6O7E - chains A and H of the 8 polymer chains in the assembly; structure by electron microscopy, 3.20 A resolution.

# Chain A
Protein: Csm1
From: Thermococcus onnurineus (strain NA1)
Notes: EC 3.1.-.-, 2.7.7.-
Reference sequence: B6YWB8 (B6YWB8_THEON); residue numbers follow UniProt; this construct covers 1-777
Chain sequence (791 residues; each row starts with the number of its first residue; numbers below 1 keep their minus sign (Met-13 is residue -13)):
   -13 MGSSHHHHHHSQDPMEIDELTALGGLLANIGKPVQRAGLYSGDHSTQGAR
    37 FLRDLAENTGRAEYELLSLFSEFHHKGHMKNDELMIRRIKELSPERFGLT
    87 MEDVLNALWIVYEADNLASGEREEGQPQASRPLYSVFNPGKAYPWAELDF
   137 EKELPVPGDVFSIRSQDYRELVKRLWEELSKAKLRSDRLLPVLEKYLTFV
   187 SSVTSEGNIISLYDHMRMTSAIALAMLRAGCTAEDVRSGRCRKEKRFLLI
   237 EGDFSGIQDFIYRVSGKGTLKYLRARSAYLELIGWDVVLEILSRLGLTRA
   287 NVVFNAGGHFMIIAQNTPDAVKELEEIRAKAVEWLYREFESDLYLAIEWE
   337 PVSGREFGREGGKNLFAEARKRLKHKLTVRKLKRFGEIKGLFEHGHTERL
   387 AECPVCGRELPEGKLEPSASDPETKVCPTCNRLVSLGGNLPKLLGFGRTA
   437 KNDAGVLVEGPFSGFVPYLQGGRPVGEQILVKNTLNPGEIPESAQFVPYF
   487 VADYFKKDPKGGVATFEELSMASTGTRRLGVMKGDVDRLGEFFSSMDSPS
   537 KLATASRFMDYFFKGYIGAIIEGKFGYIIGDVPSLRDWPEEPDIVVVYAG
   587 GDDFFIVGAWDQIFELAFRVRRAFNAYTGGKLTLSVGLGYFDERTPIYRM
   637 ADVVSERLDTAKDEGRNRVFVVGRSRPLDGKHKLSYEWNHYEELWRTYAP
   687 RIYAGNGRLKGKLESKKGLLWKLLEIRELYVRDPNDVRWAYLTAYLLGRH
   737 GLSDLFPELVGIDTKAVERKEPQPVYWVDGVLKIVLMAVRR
Unresolved in the structure: -13 to 1, 108-112
Differences from the reference sequence: initiating methionine (-13); expression tag (-12 to 0); engineered mutation Ala14 (His in B6YWB8), Asn15 (Asp in B6YWB8)
Ion coordination: Mn2+ site 1 near Asp239 (its only coordinating residue here); Zn2+: Cys389, Cys392, Cys413, Cys416; Mn2+ site 2: Val522, Asp588 (together with AMP-PNP); Mn2+ site 3: Asp588 (together with AMP-PNP)
Ligand contacts:
  - AMP-PNP (ANP; phosphoaminophosphonic acid-adenylate ester), molecule 1: Asp239, Phe290, Ala292, His295, Asp521, Val522, Asp523, Arg524, Leu525, Gly526, Phe529, Ser542, Met545, Asp546, Gly587, Asp588, Lys648, Arg652
  - AMP-PNP (ANP), molecule 2: Asp239, Phe240, Ser241, Gly242, Ile243, Gln244, Ile247, Tyr248, Ser263, Leu266, Gly293, Gly294, Lys367, Tyr584, Gly586, Asp588, Asp589

# Chain H
Molecule: 40-nt RNA strand
Sequence (40 nucleotides; numbered 1 to 40; the number before each row is that of its first residue):
     1 CCCUGGCGCCCAAUACGCAAACCGCCUCUGCCCGCGGGCG
Unresolved in the structure: 1-16, 36-40

# Chain A / chain H interface
Contacting residue pairs (7; chain A residue first):
  Arg630(A) - C35(H)  salt bridge to the phosphate
  Ser701(A) - U29(H)  base contact
  Ser701(A) - G30(H)  hydrogen bond to the base
  Trp707(A) - C31(H)  phosphate contact
  Arg776(A) - C32(H)  salt bridge to the phosphate
  Arg777(A) - C31(H)  hydrogen bond to the phosphate
  Arg777(A) - C32(H)  phosphate contact
Interface residues without a listed pair, chain A (6 interface residues in all): Lys703

# Summary
The interface between chain A and chain H involves 6 residues on one side and 5 on the other; the contacts
include 2 hydrogen bonds and 2 salt bridges. Polar contacts include Ser701(A)-G30(H), Arg777(A)-C31(H) and
Arg630(A)-C35(H). Chain A binds AMP-PNP.
Chain A is Csm1 (Thermococcus onnurineus (strain NA1)) and chain H is a 40-nt RNA strand; the structure,
Cryo-EM structure of Csm-crRNA-target RNA ternary complex in complex with AMPPNP in type III-A CRISPR-Cas
system, was determined by electron microscopy (same publication as 6O73, 6O74, 6O75, 6O78, 6O79, 6O7B and 3
further entries).
